7SP7 - chains A and B of the 3 polymer chains in the assembly; structure by electron microscopy, 3.10 A resolution.

Chain A:
Protein: Hyaluronan synthase
Source organism: Paramecium bursaria Chlorella virus CZ-2
Reference sequence: M1H2Q1 (M1H2Q1_9PHYC); residue numbers follow UniProt; this construct covers 2-561
Chain sequence (570 residues; numbered 0 to 569; the number before each row is that of its first residue; numbering starts at 0):
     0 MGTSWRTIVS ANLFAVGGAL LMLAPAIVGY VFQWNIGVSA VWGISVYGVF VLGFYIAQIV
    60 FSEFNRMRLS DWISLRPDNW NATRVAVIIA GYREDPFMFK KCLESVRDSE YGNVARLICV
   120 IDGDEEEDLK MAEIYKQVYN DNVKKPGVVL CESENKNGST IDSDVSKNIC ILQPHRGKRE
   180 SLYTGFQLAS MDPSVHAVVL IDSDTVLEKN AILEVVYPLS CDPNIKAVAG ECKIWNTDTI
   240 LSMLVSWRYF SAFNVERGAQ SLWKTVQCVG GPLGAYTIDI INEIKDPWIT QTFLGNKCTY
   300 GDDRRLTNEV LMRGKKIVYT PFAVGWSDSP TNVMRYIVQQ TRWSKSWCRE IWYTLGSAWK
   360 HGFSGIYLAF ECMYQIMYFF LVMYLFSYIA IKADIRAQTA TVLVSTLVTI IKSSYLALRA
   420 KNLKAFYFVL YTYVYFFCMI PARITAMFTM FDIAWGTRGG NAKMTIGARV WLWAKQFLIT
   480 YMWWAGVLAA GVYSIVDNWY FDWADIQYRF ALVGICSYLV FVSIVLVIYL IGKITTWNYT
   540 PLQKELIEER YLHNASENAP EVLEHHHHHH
Unresolved in the structure: 0-37, 451-468, 553-569
Sequence notes: initiating methionine (0); expression tag (1, 562-569)
Residues lining bound ligands:
  - 1,2-Distearoyl-sn-glycerophosphoethanolamine (3PE): Ile388, Ile394, Gln397, Gly490, Ser493, Ile494, Asn497, Trp498, Tyr499, Phe500, Trp502, Tyr507
  - UDP (uridine-5'-diphosphate): Ala89, Gly90, Tyr91, Asp121, His174, Gly176, Lys177, Asp201, Ser202, Asp203, Gln338, Arg341, Trp342
From the paper describing this entry:
  - catalytic residues: Asp302 (proposed by the authors, not directly observed)
  - binding site for UDP: Asp121
  - mutagenesis - E93A, D201A, R247A, R247K, R256K, C297A, D302N, D327A, W346L: abolished catalytic activity
  - Mn2+ coordination: Asp203, Asp327
  - conformationally variable residues (loop rearrangement): Cys267 to Pro271
  - mutagenesis - D94A (about 20%), Y248A (roughly 20%): decreased catalytic activity

Chain B:
Protein: Nanobody 872
Source organism: Lama glama
Notes: antibody fragment or engineered binder
Chain sequence (134 residues; each row starts with the number of its first residue):
     1 QVQLVESGGG LVQAGGSLKV SCAASGRAFK TYRMAWFRQA PGKEREFVSG ISALETTYYA
    61 DSVKGRFTIS RDNTKNTVSL QMDSLKPEDT AVYYCAARRY GGTDYTTTGS YDYWGQGTQV
   121 TVSSHHHHHH EPEA
Unresolved in the structure: 125-134
Disulfide bonds: Cys22-Cys95

Interface between chain A and chain B:
Residue-residue contacts (27; chain A residue first):
  Ile394(A) - Leu54(B)  hydrophobic
  Arg395(A) - Leu54(B)
  Trp498(A) - Arg99(B)
  Trp498(A) - Tyr100(B)
  Tyr499(A) - Thr31(B)
  Tyr499(A) - Ala53(B)  hydrophobic
  Tyr499(A) - Leu54(B)
  Phe500(A) - Arg99(B)
  Phe500(A) - Tyr100(B)
  Phe500(A) - Gly101(B)  hydrogen bond (backbone-backbone)
  Asp501(A) - Arg33(B)  salt bridge
  Asp501(A) - Ser52(B)  hydrogen bond
  Asp501(A) - Arg98(B)  salt bridge
  Trp502(A) - Gly101(B)  hydrogen bond (backbone-backbone)
  Trp502(A) - Gly102(B)
  Trp502(A) - Thr103(B)
  Ala503(A) - Arg33(B)
  Ala503(A) - Tyr58(B)  hydrogen bond (backbone-side chain)
  Ala503(A) - Gly102(B)
  Asp504(A) - Ser52(B)
  Asp504(A) - Leu54(B)
  Asp504(A) - Thr56(B)  hydrogen bond
  Asp504(A) - Tyr58(B)
  Ile505(A) - Tyr58(B)
  Gln506(A) - Leu54(B)
  Gln506(A) - Thr56(B)  hydrogen bond
  Tyr507(A) - Leu54(B)
Interface residues without a listed pair, chain A (15 interface residues in all): Asp393, Asp496, Asn497
Interface residues without a listed pair, chain B (15 interface residues in all): Lys30, Tyr105

Overview:
The chain A/chain B interface involves 15 residues from each chain; the contacts include 6 hydrogen bonds and
2 salt bridges. Polar contacts include Asp501(A)-Arg33(B), Asp501(A)-Arg98(B) and Asp501(A)-Ser52(B). The
paper reports the catalytic residue Asp302(A); E93A, D201A and R247A of chain A, among others, abolish
catalytic activity; 11 substitutions were tested in all.
Here chain A is Hyaluronan synthase (Paramecium bursaria Chlorella virus CZ-2) and chain B is Nanobody 872
(Lama glama). Entry 7SP7 (Chlorella virus hyaluronan synthase inhibited by UDP) was determined by electron
microscopy (same publication as 7SP6, 7SP8, 7SP9 and 7SPA).
